PDB entry 1N2D | X-ray diffraction, 2.00 A resolution | chains A and C of the 3 polymer chains in the assembly

== Chain A ==
Protein: Myosin Light Chain
Source organism: Saccharomyces cerevisiae
Reference sequence: P53141 (MLC1_YEAST); residues 2-149 here = UniProt positions 2-149
Chain sequence (148 residues; numbered 2 to 149; the number before each row is that of its first residue):
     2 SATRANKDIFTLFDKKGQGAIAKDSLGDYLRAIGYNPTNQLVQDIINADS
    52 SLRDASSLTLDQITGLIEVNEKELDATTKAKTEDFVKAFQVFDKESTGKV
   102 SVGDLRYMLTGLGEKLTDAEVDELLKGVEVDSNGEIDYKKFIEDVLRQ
Disordered / not traced: 2

== Chain C ==
Protein: IQ2 and IQ3 motifs from MYO2P, a class V myosin
Reference sequence: P19524 (MYO2_YEAST); residues 806-853 here = UniProt positions 806-853
Chain sequence (48 residues; each row starts with the number of its first residue):
   806 QISQAIKYLQNNIKGFIIRQRVNDEMKVNCATLLQAAYRGHSIRANVF

== Interface between chain A and chain C ==
Pairs across the interface - 57 pairs, chain A then chain C:
  Leu-13(A) with Glu-830(C); Met-831(C), hydrophobic
  Lys-16(A) with Glu-830(C), salt bridge
  Asp-29(A) with Ile-823(C)
  Arg-32(A) with Lys-819(C); Gly-820(C); Ile-823(C); Arg-824(C), hydrogen bond (backbone-side chain)
  Ala-33(A) with Ile-823(C); Arg-824(C); Val-827(C), hydrophobic
  Gly-35(A) with Arg-824(C)
  Tyr-36(A) with Arg-824(C), hydrogen bond (backbone-side chain)
  Asn-37(A) with Asn-816(C); Asn-817(C), hydrogen bond; Gly-820(C); Arg-824(C), hydrogen bond
  Thr-39(A) with Asn-816(C)
  Asn-40(A) with Lys-819(C)
  Ala-81(A) with Tyr-813(C), hydrophobic; Asn-817(C)
  Asp-85(A) with Ala-810(C); Tyr-813(C)
  Phe-86(A) with Ala-810(C); Tyr-813(C), hydrophobic; Leu-814(C)
  Phe-90(A) with Leu-814(C), hydrophobic
  Val-92(A) with Ile-807(C), hydrophobic
  Met-109(A) with Ile-811(C); Gln-815(C)
  Leu-110(A) with Gln-815(C), hydrogen bond (backbone-side chain); Ile-818(C), hydrophobic
  Leu-113(A) with Ile-811(C), hydrophobic; Gln-815(C), hydrogen bond (backbone-side chain)
  Gly-114(A) with Ile-811(C); Lys-812(C); Gln-815(C)
  Glu-115(A) with Lys-812(C); Gln-815(C), hydrogen bond (backbone-side chain); Asn-816(C)
  Lys-116(A) with Gln-815(C)
  Leu-117(A) with Ile-818(C), hydrophobic; Lys-819(C)
  Glu-121(A) with Lys-819(C), salt bridge; Ile-822(C)
  Glu-124(A) with Ile-822(C); Gln-825(C), hydrogen bond (backbone-side chain); Arg-826(C), salt bridge
  Leu-125(A) with Phe-821(C), hydrophobic
  Lys-127(A) with Gln-825(C); Asp-829(C), salt bridge
  Gly-128(A) with Gln-825(C), hydrogen bond (backbone-side chain)
  Asp-145(A) with Phe-821(C)
  Val-146(A) with Asn-817(C); Phe-821(C)
  Leu-147(A) with Asn-817(C)
  Gln-149(A) with Arg-824(C)
Also at the interface, not in a pair above, chain A (38 interface residues in all): Phe-14, Ala-77, Thr-78, Lys-80, Lys-88, Ala-89, Phe-142
Also at the interface, not in a pair above, chain C (23 interface residues in all): Asn-834

== Summary ==
The interface between chain A and chain C involves 38 residues on one side and 23 on the other; the contacts
include 9 hydrogen bonds and 4 salt bridges. Among the polar pairs are Lys-16(A)/Glu-830(C),
Glu-121(A)/Lys-819(C) and Glu-124(A)/Arg-826(C).
Chain A is Myosin Light Chain (Saccharomyces cerevisiae) and chain C is IQ2 and IQ3 motifs from MYO2P, a class
V myosin; the structure, Ternary complex of MLC1P bound to IQ2 and IQ3 of Myo2p, a class V myosin, was
determined by X-ray diffraction.
